Entry 5YLS (X-ray diffraction, 3.00 A resolution); this record covers chains B and E of the 6 polymer chains in the assembly.

== Chain B ==
Name: Tubulin beta chain
Source organism: Sus scrofa
UniProt: A0A287AGU7 (A0A287AGU7_PIG); residues 1-445 here = UniProt positions 1-445
Amino-acid sequence (445 residues; row label = number of the first residue in the row):
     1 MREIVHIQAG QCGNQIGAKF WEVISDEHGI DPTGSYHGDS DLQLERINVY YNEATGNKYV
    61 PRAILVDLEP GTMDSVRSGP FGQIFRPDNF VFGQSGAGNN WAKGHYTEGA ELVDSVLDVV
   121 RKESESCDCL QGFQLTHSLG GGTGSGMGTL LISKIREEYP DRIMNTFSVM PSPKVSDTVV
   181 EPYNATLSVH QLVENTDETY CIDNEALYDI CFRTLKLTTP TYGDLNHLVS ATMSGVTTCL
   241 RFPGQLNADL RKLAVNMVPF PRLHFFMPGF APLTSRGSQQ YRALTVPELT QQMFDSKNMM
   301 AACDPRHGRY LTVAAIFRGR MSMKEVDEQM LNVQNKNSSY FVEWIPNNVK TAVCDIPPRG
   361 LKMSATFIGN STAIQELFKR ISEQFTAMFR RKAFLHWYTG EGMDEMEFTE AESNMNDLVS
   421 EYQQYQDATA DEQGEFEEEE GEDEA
Unresolved in the structure: 429-445
Metal / ion sites: Mg2+: Q11 (together with GDP)
Ligand contacts:
  - GDP (guanosine-5'-diphosphate): G10, Q11, C12, Q15, I16, D67, N99, S138, G140, G141, G142, T143, G144, S145, V169, P171, V175, D177, E181, N204, L207, Y222, L225, N226
  - Y50 (E-3-(3-azanyl-4-methoxy-phenyl)-1-(5-methoxy-2,2-dimethyl-chromen-8-yl)prop-2-en-1-one): Y200, V236, C239, L240, L246, N247, A248, D249, K252, L253, N256, M257, T312, V313, A314, A315, N347, N348, V349, K350, T351, A352, I368

== Chain E ==
Name: Stathmin-4
Source organism: Rattus norvegicus
UniProt: P63043 (STMN4_RAT); residues 5-145 here correspond to UniProt positions 49-189 (UniProt number = residue number + 44)
Amino-acid sequence (143 residues; each row starts with the number of its first residue):
     3 MADMEVIELN KCTSGQSFEV ILKPPSFDGV PEFNASLPRR RDPSLEEIQK KLEAAEERRK
    63 YQEAELLKHL AEKREHEREV IQKAIEENNN FIKMAKEKLA QKMESNKENR EAHLAAMLER
   123 LQEKDKHAEE VRKNKELKEE ASR
Unresolved in the structure: 3-5, 29-43, 142-145
Differences from the reference sequence: expression tag (3-4)
UniProt features mapped onto this chain:
  - modified residue: S46 (Phosphoserine)

== Chain B / chain E interface ==
Pairs across the interface - 24 pairs, chain B then chain E:
  Y106(B) with H78(E), hydrogen bond; E79(E); V82(E), hydrophobic; I83(E)
  L150(B) with E79(E)
  S153(B) with L72(E); R76(E), hydrogen bond
  K154(B) with R76(E); E79(E), salt bridge
  R156(B) with L68(E)
  E157(B) with L69(E); L72(E); R76(E), salt bridge
  P160(B) with E65(E)
  Q191(B) with K75(E), hydrogen bond
  N195(B) with K75(E)
  T399(B) with E89(E)
  E401(B) with V82(E); A86(E)
  G402(B) with V82(E); K85(E); A86(E)
  D404(B) with K85(E), salt bridge
  E407(B) with H78(E), salt bridge
Interface residues without a listed pair, chain B (17 interface residues in all): H105, T107, M403

== Summary ==
Chain B and chain E form an interface of 17 and 13 residues respectively, with 3 hydrogen bonds and 4 salt
bridges. Polar contacts include K154(B)-E79(E), E157(B)-R76(E) and D404(B)-K85(E). Chain B binds GDP and
compound Y50.
Chain B is Tubulin beta chain (Sus scrofa) and chain E is Stathmin-4 (Rattus norvegicus); the structure,
Crystal structure of T2R-TTL-Y50 complex, was determined by X-ray diffraction (same publication as 5XIW, 5YL2,
5YLJ and 5XP3).
